2QJA - chains A and D of the 4 polymer chains in the assembly; structure by X-ray diffraction, 2.60 A resolution.

# Chain A
Name: Bone morphogenetic protein 2
Organism: Homo sapiens
Notes: fragment: mature part (residues 283-396)
UniProtKB: P12643 (BMP2_HUMAN); residues 1-114 here correspond to UniProt positions 283-396 (UniProt number = residue number + 282)
Sequence (116 residues; each row starts with the number of its first residue; numbers below 1 keep their minus sign (Met-1 is residue -1)):
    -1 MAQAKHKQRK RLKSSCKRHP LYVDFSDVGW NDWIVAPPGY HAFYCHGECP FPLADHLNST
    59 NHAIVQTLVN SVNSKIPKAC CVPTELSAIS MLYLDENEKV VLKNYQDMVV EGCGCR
Unresolved in the structure: -1 to 10
Disulfides: Cys14-Cys79, Cys43-Cys111, Cys47-Cys113
Differences from the reference sequence: expression tag (-1 to 0)
UniProt features mapped onto this chain:
  - glycosylation: Asn56 (N-linked (GlcNAc...) (high mannose) asparagine)

# Chain D
Name: Bone morphogenetic protein receptor type IA
Organism: Homo sapiens
Notes: fragment: extracellular domain (residues 24-152)
UniProtKB: P36894 (BMR1A_HUMAN); residues 1-129 here correspond to UniProt positions 24-152 (UniProt number = residue number + 23)
Sequence (135 residues; numbered -5 to 129; the number before each row is that of its first residue; numbers below 1 keep their minus sign (Gly-5 is residue -5)):
    -5 GSGAMAQNLD SMLHGTGMKS DSDQKKSENG VTLAPEDTLP FLKCYCSGHC PDDAINNTCI
    55 TNGHCFAIIE EDDQGETTLT SGCLGLEGSD FQCRDTPIPH QRRSIECCRT NLCNQYLQPT
   115 LPPVVIGPFF DGSIR
Unresolved in the structure: -5 to 30, 124-129
Disulfides: Cys38-Cys59, Cys40-Cys44, Cys53-Cys77, Cys87-Cys101, Cys102-Cys107
Differences from the reference sequence: expression tag (-5 to 0); engineered mutation Thr74 (Ala97 in P36894), Leu78 (Met101 in P36894), Gly79 (Lys102 in P36894), Leu80 (Tyr103 in P36894), Arg88 (Lys111 in P36894), Thr90 (Ser113 in P36894), Ile92 (Lys115 in P36894), Pro93 (Ala116 in P36894), His94 (Gln117 in P36894), Gln95 (Leu118 in P36894), Ser98 (Thr121 in P36894)
UniProt features mapped onto this chain:
  - region: Asp84 to Gln86 (Mediates specificity for BMP ligand)
  - glycosylation: Asn50 (N-linked (GlcNAc...) asparagine)

# How chain A and chain D interact
Residue-residue contacts (14):
  Val26(A) - Thr90(D)  hydrogen bond (backbone-side chain)
  Val26(A) - Pro91(D)
  Gly27(A) - Pro91(D)
  Trp28(A) - Phe85(D)  hydrophobic
  Trp28(A) - Asp89(D)  hydrogen bond (side chain-backbone)
  Trp28(A) - Thr90(D)
  Trp31(A) - Asp84(D)
  Trp31(A) - Arg88(D)
  Tyr91(A) - Asp84(D)
  Lys101(A) - Asp84(D)  salt bridge
  Tyr103(A) - Asp84(D)  hydrogen bond
  Tyr103(A) - Phe85(D)  hydrophobic
  Asp105(A) - Glu81(D)
  Met106(A) - Phe85(D)  hydrophobic
Other interface residues (no listed pair), chain A (11 interface residues in all): Met89, Gln104

# In short
The interface between chain A and chain D involves 11 residues on one side and 7 on the other; the contacts
include 3 hydrogen bonds and 1 salt bridge. Polar pairs include Lys101(A)-Asp84(D), Val26(A)-Thr90(D) and
Trp28(A)-Asp89(D).
Chain A is Bone morphogenetic protein 2 and chain D is Bone morphogenetic protein receptor type IA, both from
Homo sapiens; the structure, Crystal structure analysis of BMP-2 in complex with BMPR-IA variant B12, was
determined by X-ray diffraction together with 2QJ9 and 2QJB from the same study.
